Entry 7NQE (X-ray diffraction, 1.28 A resolution); this record covers chain A.

# Chain A
Name: TPR_REGION domain-containing protein
Source organism: Marinitoga sp. 1137
UniProtKB: H2J4R1 (H2J4R1_MARPK); residue numbers follow UniProt; this construct covers 109-330
Amino-acid sequence (222 residues; numbered 109 to 330; the number before each row is that of its first residue):
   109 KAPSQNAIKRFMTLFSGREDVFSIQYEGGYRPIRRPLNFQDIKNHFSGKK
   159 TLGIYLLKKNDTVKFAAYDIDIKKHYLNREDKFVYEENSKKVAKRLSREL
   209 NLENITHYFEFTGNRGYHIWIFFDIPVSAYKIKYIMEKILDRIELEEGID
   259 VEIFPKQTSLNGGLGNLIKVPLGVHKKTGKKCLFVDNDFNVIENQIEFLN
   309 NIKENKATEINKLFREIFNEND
Not modelled in the structure: 109, 329-330
Sequence notes: variant Gln148 (His in H2J4R1), Asn152 (Asp in H2J4R1), Thr214 (Ile in H2J4R1), Asn319 (Asp in H2J4R1)
Ion coordination: Mn2+ site 1: Asp177, Asp179 (together with 2'-deoxyguanosine-5'-triphosphate); Mn2+ site 2: Asp177, Asp179, Glu260 (together with 1,2-ethanediol, 2'-deoxyguanosine-5'-triphosphate)
Residues lining bound ligands: 2'-deoxyguanosine-5'-triphosphate (DGT): Gly137, Tyr138, Asp177, Asp179, Thr220, Asn222, Arg223, Gly224, His226, Glu260, Phe262, Leu275, Ile276, Lys277, His283
Reported in the primary citation:
  - Mn2+ coordination: Asp177, Asp179, Glu260
  - binding site for 2'-deoxyguanosine-5'-triphosphate: His226
  - specificity-determining residues: Glu260 (proposed by the authors, not directly observed)
  - mutagenesis - D177A/D179A: abolished catalytic activity
  - mutagenesis - Y138A, K181A/K182A, R223A, H226A, E260A, F262A, K264A, K264A/Q265A/N274A, Q265A, N274A, K277A: decreased catalytic activity

# Summary
Chain A binds 2'-deoxyguanosine-5'-triphosphate. Asp177 and Asp179 coordinate Mn2+ site 1. The Mn2+ site 2 is
built by Asp177, Asp179 and Glu260. From the paper: a binding site for 2'-deoxyguanosine-5'-triphosphate at
His226; Y138A, K181A/K182A and R223A, among others, reduce catalytic activity; 12 substitutions were tested in
all.
Chain A is TPR_REGION domain-containing protein (Marinitoga sp. 1137); the structure, Prim-Pol Domain of
CRISPR-associated Prim-Pol (CAPP) from Marinitoga sp. 1137 with dGTP, was determined by X-ray diffraction
(same publication as 7NQD, 7NQF, 7P9J and 7QAZ).
